8Q4D - chains A and B of the 30 polymer chains in the assembly; structure by electron microscopy, 3.62 A resolution.

== Chain A (and B) ==
Name: Putative transposase for insertion sequence element IS5376
Source organism: Geobacillus stearothermophilus
Notes: chain B of this document is another copy of the same molecule, construct and numbering; everything in this record applies to it too
Reference sequence: Q45618 (TRA6_GEOSE); numbering as in UniProt (aligned over 1-373)
Chain sequence (373 residues; each row starts with the number of its first residue):
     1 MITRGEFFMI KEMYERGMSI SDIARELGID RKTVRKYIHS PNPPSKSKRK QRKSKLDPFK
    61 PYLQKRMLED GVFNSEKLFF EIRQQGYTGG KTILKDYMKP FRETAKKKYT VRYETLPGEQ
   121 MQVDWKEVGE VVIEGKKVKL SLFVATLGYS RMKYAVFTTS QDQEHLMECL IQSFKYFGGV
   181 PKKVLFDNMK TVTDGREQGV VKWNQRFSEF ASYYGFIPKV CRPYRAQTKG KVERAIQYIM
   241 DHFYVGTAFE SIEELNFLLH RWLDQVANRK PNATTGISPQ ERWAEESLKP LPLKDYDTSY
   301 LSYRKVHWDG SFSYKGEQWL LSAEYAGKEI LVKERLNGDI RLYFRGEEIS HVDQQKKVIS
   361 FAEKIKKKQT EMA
Unresolved in the structure: 353-373
Swiss-Prot annotation at these positions:
  - DNA-binding region: Ile20 to His39 (H-T-H motif)
Bound ions: Mg2+: Asp124, Asp187 (shared with 1 residue of chain c; 1 residue of chain d)
What the authors report for this chain:
  - mutagenesis - Y343A/R345A: decreased catalytic activity (IstB ATPase activity)
  - mutagenesis - Y343A/R345A: decreased catalytic activity on DNA integration
  - binding site for the ligand ADP: Glu209, Tyr213
  - mutagenesis - K126A, N188A, K190A, E209A, Y213A: decreased catalytic activity
  - binding site for DNA (118-MER) / TIR-transferred strand: Lys126
  - binding site for DNA (118-MER) / TIR-transferred strand: Lys190
  - mutagenesis - Y224A: decreased catalytic activity (integration activity)
  - mutagenesis - Y224A: unchanged catalytic activity (transposition activity)
  - catalytic residues: Asp124, Asp187, Glu233
  - Mg2+ coordination: Asp124
  - binding site for DNA (58-MER) / target-reverse complement: Asn188, Lys190, Tyr224

== Chain A / chain B interface ==
Residue-residue contacts (28; chain A residue first):
  Arg66(A) with Gly246(B)
  Asp70(A) with Val245(B); Gly246(B)
  Gly71(A) with Val245(B)
  Val72(A) with Val245(B), hydrophobic; Gly246(B)
  Asn74(A) with Asp241(B); His242(B), hydrogen bond
  Glu76(A) with His242(B)
  Lys77(A) with His242(B), hydrogen bond (side chain-backbone); Phe243(B), hydrogen bond (side chain-backbone); Val245(B); Gly246(B); Thr247(B), hydrogen bond
  Asp241(A) with Asn74(B)
  His242(A) with Asn74(B), hydrogen bond; Glu76(B); Lys77(B), hydrogen bond (backbone-side chain)
  Phe243(A) with Lys77(B), hydrogen bond (backbone-side chain)
  Val245(A) with Asp70(B); Gly71(B); Val72(B), hydrophobic; Lys77(B)
  Gly246(A) with Arg66(B); Asp70(B); Val72(B); Lys77(B)
  Thr247(A) with Lys77(B), hydrogen bond
Also at the interface, not in a pair above, chain A (15 interface residues in all): Phe80, Gln265
Also at the interface, not in a pair above, chain B (15 interface residues in all): Phe80, Gln265

== Overview ==
Chain A and chain B each contribute 15 residues to their interface, with 8 hydrogen bonds. Among the polar
pairs are Asn74(A)-His242(B), Lys77(A)-His242(B) and Lys77(A)-Phe243(B). Asp124(A) and Asp187(A) coordinate
Mg2+. The paper reports catalytic residues Asp124(A), Asp187(A) and Glu233(A); K126A, N188A and K190A of chain
A, among others, reduce catalytic activity; 7 substitutions were tested in all.
Both chains are Putative transposase for insertion sequence element IS5376 (Geobacillus stearothermophilus).
Entry 8Q4D (IstA-IstB(E167Q) Strand Transfer Complex) was determined by electron microscopy (same publication
as 8Q3W).
